8FN1 - chains F and A of the 6 polymer chains in the assembly; structure by electron microscopy, 2.88 A resolution.

[Chain F]
Protein: Neurotensin/neuromedin N
UniProt: P20068 (NEUT_RAT); residues 8-13 here correspond to UniProt positions 157-162 (UniProt number = residue number + 149)
Amino-acid sequence (6 residues; each row starts with the number of its first residue):
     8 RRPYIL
UniProt features mapped onto this chain:
  - site (Cleavage): Pro10, Tyr11, Tyr11, Ile12

[Chain A]
Protein: Neurotensin receptor type 1
From: Rattus norvegicus
UniProt: P20789 (NTR1_RAT); numbering as in UniProt (aligned over 39-424)
Amino-acid sequence (408 residues; numbered 17 to 424; the number before each row is that of its first residue):
    17 MHHHHHHHHH HSDLEVLFQG PLGSGATSES DTAGPNSDLD VNTDIYSKVL VTAIYLALFV
    77 VGTVGNSVTL FTLARKKSLQ SLQSTVHYHL GSLALSDLLI LLLAMPVELY NFIWVHHPWA
   137 FGDAGCRGYY FLRDACTYAT ALNVASLSVE RYLAICHPFK AKTLMSRSRT KKFISAIWLA
   197 SALLAIPMLF TMGLQNRSAD GTHPGGLVCT PIVDTATVKV VIQVNTFMSF LFPMLVISIL
   257 NTVIANKLTV MVHQAAEQGR VCTVGTHNGL EHSTFNMTIE PGRVQALRHG VLVLRAVVIA
   317 FVVCWLPYHV RRLMFCYISD EQWTTFLFDF YHYFYMLTNA LFYASSAINP ILYNLVSANF
   377 RQVFLSTLAC LCPGWRHRRK KRPTFSRKPN SMSSNHAFST SATRETLY
Not modelled in the structure: 17-51, 91-99, 268-300, 372-424
Disulfide bonds: Cys142-Cys225
Differences from the reference sequence: expression tag (17-38); conflict Ala42 (Asn in P20789), Leu86 (Ala in P20789), Ala215 (Gly in P20789), Ala360 (Val in P20789)
UniProt features mapped onto this chain:
  - region: Val326 to Tyr349 (Neurotensin binding)
  - lipidation (S-palmitoyl cysteine): Cys386, Cys388
From the paper describing this entry:
  - contacts within the chain: Thr101-Glu166, His105-Glu166 (salt bridge), Arg167-Tyr369 (cation-pi contact)
  - mutagenesis - F358A: increased signaling (citing earlier work)

[Interface between chain F and chain A]
Residue-residue contacts (22; chain F residue first):
  Arg8(F) with Trp339(A); Phe344(A)
  Arg9(F) with Phe331(A); Ile334(A), hydrogen bond (side chain-backbone); Trp339(A)
  Pro10(F) with Phe331(A); Trp339(A); Phe344(A); Tyr347(A), hydrophobic
  Tyr11(F) with Leu55(A), hydrogen bond (side chain-backbone); Arg213(A); Val224(A), hydrophobic; Cys225(A); Thr226(A)
  Ile12(F) with Tyr347(A), hydrogen bond (backbone-side chain)
  Leu13(F) with Tyr146(A), hydrogen bond (backbone-side chain); Met204(A), hydrophobic; Arg327(A), hydrogen bond (backbone-side chain); Arg328(A); Phe331(A), hydrophobic; Tyr347(A); Tyr351(A)
Other interface residues (no listed pair), chain A (21 interface residues in all): Asp54, Phe128, His132, Pro227, Ile238, Asp336

[Overview]
6 residues of chain F face 21 of chain A across their interface, with 5 hydrogen bonds. Polar pairs include
Arg9(F)-Ile334(A), Tyr11(F)-Leu55(A) and Ile12(F)-Tyr347(A). From the paper: F358A of chain A increases
signaling; contacts within the chain involving Glu166(A), Thr101(A) and His105(A) among others.
Chain F is Neurotensin/neuromedin N and chain A is Neurotensin receptor type 1 (Rattus norvegicus); the
structure, CryoEM structure of Go-coupled NTSR1, was determined by electron microscopy (same publication as
8FMZ and 8FN0).
